2GPL - chains M and 2 of the 28 polymer chains in the assembly; structure by X-ray diffraction, 2.81 A resolution.

Chain M:
Protein: Proteasome component PRE4
Organism: Saccharomyces cerevisiae
Notes: EC 3.4.25.1
UniProtKB: P30657 (PSB4_YEAST); the construct lacks a stretch of the UniProt sequence and is renumbered around it, so the offset changes along the chain: -8 to -1 = UniProt 34-41; 1-70 = UniProt 42-111; 74-92 = UniProt 120-138; 93-105 = UniProt 141-153; 3 more segments
Sequence (233 residues; row label = number of the first residue in the row; note: 6 numbers in that range are skipped by the numbering (no residue carries them; nothing is unmodelled there); a row labelled like 71B-71D holds insertion residues (71B, then the next letters in order); numbers below 1 keep their minus sign (Thr-8 is residue -8)):
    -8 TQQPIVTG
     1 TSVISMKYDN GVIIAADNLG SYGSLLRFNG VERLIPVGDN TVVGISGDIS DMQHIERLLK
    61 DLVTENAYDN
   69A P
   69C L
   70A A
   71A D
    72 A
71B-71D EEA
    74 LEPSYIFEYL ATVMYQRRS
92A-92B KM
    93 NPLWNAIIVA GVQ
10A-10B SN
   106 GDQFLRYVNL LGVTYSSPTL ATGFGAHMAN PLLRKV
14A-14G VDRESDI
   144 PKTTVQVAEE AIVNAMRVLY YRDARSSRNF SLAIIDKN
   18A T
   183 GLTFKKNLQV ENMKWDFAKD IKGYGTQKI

Chain 2:
Protein: Proteasome component PRE3
Organism: Saccharomyces cerevisiae
Notes: EC 3.4.25.1
UniProtKB: P38624 (PSB6_YEAST); the construct lacks a stretch of the UniProt sequence and is renumbered around it, so the offset changes along the chain: 1-70 = UniProt 20-89; 72-92 = UniProt 90-110; 94-105 = UniProt 111-122; 106-181 = UniProt 125-200; 1 more segments
Sequence (196 residues; each row starts with the number of its first residue; note: 3 numbers in that range are skipped by the numbering (no residue carries them; nothing is unmodelled there); a row labelled like 10A-10B holds insertion residues (10A, then the next letters in order)):
     1 TSIMAVTFKD GVILGADSRT TTGAYIANRV TDKLTRVHDK IWCCRSGSAA DTQAIADIVQ
    61 YHLELYTSQY
    72 GTPSTETAAS VFKELCYENK D
    94 NLTAGIIVAG YD
10A-10B DK
   106 NKGEVYTIPL GGSVHKLPYA IAGSGSTFIY GYCDKNFREN MSKEETVDFI KHSLSQAIKW
   166 DGSSGGVIRM VVLTAA
   183 GVERL
18A-18J IFYPDEYEQL
UniProt features mapped onto this chain:
  - active site: Thr1 (Nucleophile)

Interface between chain M and chain 2:
Residue-residue contacts (58; chain M residue first):
  Ser24(M) with Trp165(2); Asp166(2); Gly167(2), hydrogen bond (backbone-backbone)
  Leu25(M) with Phe133(2), hydrophobic; Trp165(2)
  Leu26(M) with Lys164(2); Trp165(2), hydrogen bond (backbone-backbone); Gly167(2)
  Arg27(M) with Trp165(2)
  Phe129(M) with Ala24(2), hydrophobic; Tyr25(2)
  Tyr163(M) with Glu18H(2), hydrogen bond
  Tyr164(M) with Ile26(2); Arg29(2)
  Arg165(M) with Ala24(2); Tyr25(2); Ile26(2), hydrogen bond (backbone-backbone); Ala27(2), hydrogen bond (side chain-backbone)
  Asp166(M) with Ala24(2); Ile26(2)
  Ala167(M) with Thr21(2); Ala24(2), hydrogen bond (backbone-backbone); Ile26(2); Gly167(2)
  Arg168(M) with Ala24(2)
  Arg171(M) with Asp18E(2), salt bridge; Glu18H(2), salt bridge
  Lys196(M) with Arg29(2), hydrogen bond (backbone-side chain)
  Trp197(M) with Tyr18C(2); Pro18D(2); Arg29(2); Gly171(2); Val172(2), hydrophobic
  Asp198(M) with Tyr18C(2), hydrogen bond (backbone-side chain)
  Phe199(M) with Arg29(2); Val30(2), hydrophobic
  Ala200(M) with Val30(2), hydrophobic; Arg174(2), hydrogen bond (backbone-side chain)
  Lys201(M) with Tyr18C(2)
  Ile203(M) with Val30(2), hydrophobic; Arg174(2)
  Lys204(M) with Asp32(2); Arg186(2)
  Gly205(M) with Asp32(2), hydrogen bond (backbone-side chain)
  Tyr206(M) with Thr35(2); Arg45(2); Gln53(2), hydrogen bond (side chain-backbone); Ala56(2); Asp57(2), hydrogen bond
  Gln209(M) with Asp32(2); Leu34(2); Thr35(2); Arg36(2), hydrogen bond (side chain-backbone); Trp42(2); Arg186(2)
  Ile211(M) with Arg36(2); Trp42(2), hydrophobic; Arg186(2), hydrogen bond (backbone-side chain)
Other interface residues (no listed pair), chain M (26 interface residues in all): Met133, Met195
Other interface residues (no listed pair), chain 2 (34 interface residues in all): Ile18A, Arg19, Asn28, Ile163, Ser168

Overview:
The interface between chain M and chain 2 involves 26 residues on one side and 34 on the other; the contacts
include 14 hydrogen bonds and 2 salt bridges. Polar pairs include Arg171(M)-Glu18H(2), Arg171(M)-Asp18E(2) and
Tyr163(M)-Glu18H(2). From UniProt: active-site residue Thr1(2) on chain 2.
Here chain M is Proteasome component PRE4 and chain 2 is Proteasome component PRE3, both from Saccharomyces
cerevisiae. Entry 2GPL (TMC-95 based biphenyl-ether macrocycles: specific proteasome inhibitors) was
determined by X-ray diffraction.
